Entry 4X4N (X-ray diffraction, 2.95 A resolution); this record covers chains C and F of the 8 polymer chains in the assembly.

Chain C (and F):
Protein: CCA-adding enzyme
Organism: Archaeoglobus fulgidus (strain ATCC 49558 / VC-16 / DSM 4304 / JCM 9628 / NBRC 100126)
Notes: EC 2.7.7.72; chain F of this document is another copy of the same molecule, construct and numbering; everything in this record applies to it too
Reference sequence: O28126 (CCA_ARCFU); residue numbers follow UniProt; this construct covers 1-437
Amino-acid sequence (457 residues; each row starts with the number of its first residue):
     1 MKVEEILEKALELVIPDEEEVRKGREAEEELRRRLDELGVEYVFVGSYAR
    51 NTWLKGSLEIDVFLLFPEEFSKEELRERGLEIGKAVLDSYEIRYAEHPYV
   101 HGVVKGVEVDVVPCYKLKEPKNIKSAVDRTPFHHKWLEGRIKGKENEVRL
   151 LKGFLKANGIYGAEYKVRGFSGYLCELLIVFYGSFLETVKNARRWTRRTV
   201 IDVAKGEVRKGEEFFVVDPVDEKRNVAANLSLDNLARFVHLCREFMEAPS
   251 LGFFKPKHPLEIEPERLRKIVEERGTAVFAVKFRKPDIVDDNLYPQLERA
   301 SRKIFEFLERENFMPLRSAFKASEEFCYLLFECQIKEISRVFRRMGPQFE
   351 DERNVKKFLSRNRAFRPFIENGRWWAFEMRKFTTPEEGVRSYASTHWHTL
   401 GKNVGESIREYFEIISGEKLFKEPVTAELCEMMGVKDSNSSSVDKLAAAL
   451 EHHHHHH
Unresolved in the structure: 1, 438-457 (chain F: 438-457)
Differences from the reference sequence: expression tag (438-457)
UniProt features mapped onto this chain:
  - binding site (ATP): S47, R50, H133, K152, Y161
  - binding site (CTP): S47, R50, H133, K152, Y161
  - binding site (Mg(2+)): E59, D61, D110
  - mutagenesis: R50 (R50A: High decrease in both AMP and CMP incorporation), D110 (D110A: High decrease in both AMP and CMP incorporation), H133 (H133A: No decrease in both AMP and CMP incorporation), R299 to R302 (Does not affect the CCA tRNA nucleotidyltransferase activity, while the CCACCA tRNA nucleotidyltransferase activity is strongly reduced)
From the paper describing this entry:
  - mutagenesis - R299A/R302A (10-100x): decreased catalytic activity on unstable arginyl-tRNATCG minihelix
  - catalytic residues: D110, R224 (citing earlier work)

Chain C / chain F interface:
Pairs across the interface (115):
  W195(C) with E350(F)
  T196(C) with E350(F)
  R197(C) with Q348(F); F349(F); E350(F), salt bridge; N371(F); G372(F), hydrogen bond (side chain-backbone)
  L232(C) with N371(F); G372(F)
  D233(C) with I369(F); E370(F); N371(F), hydrogen bond (side chain-backbone); G372(F), hydrogen bond (side chain-backbone)
  A236(C) with F349(F), hydrophobic; I369(F), hydrophobic
  R237(C) with I369(F)
  V239(C) with F349(F), hydrophobic
  H240(C) with L359(F); W374(F)
  R243(C) with F349(F), hydrogen bond (side chain-backbone); E350(F), hydrogen bond (side chain-backbone); D351(F); E352(F), salt bridge
  I270(C) with F365(F), hydrophobic
  E273(C) with R340(F)
  R274(C) with S339(F); R340(F), hydrogen bond (backbone-backbone); V341(F), hydrogen bond (backbone-backbone); F365(F); F377(F)
  G275(C) with S339(F)
  T276(C) with S339(F); V341(F)
  N312(C) with M314(F)
  M314(C) with N312(F); I338(F), hydrophobic
  L316(C) with V341(F), hydrophobic; R343(F), hydrogen bond (backbone-side chain)
  R317(C) with R343(F); F368(F); F377(F)
  Q334(C) with I338(F); S339(F), hydrogen bond (backbone-backbone); V341(F); F342(F); R380(F), hydrogen bond
  I335(C) with I335(F), hydrophobic; I338(F), hydrophobic
  I338(C) with Q334(F); I335(F), hydrophobic
  S339(C) with R274(F); G275(F); T276(F); Q334(F), hydrogen bond (backbone-backbone)
  R340(C) with E273(F); R274(F), hydrogen bond (backbone-backbone)
  V341(C) with R274(F), hydrogen bond (backbone-backbone); Q334(F)
  F342(C) with Q334(F)
  R343(C) with L316(F), hydrogen bond (side chain-backbone); R317(F)
  Q348(C) with R197(F)
  F349(C) with W195(F); R197(F); L232(F), hydrophobic; A236(F), hydrophobic; R243(F), hydrogen bond (backbone-side chain)
  E350(C) with T196(F); R197(F), salt bridge; R243(F), hydrogen bond (backbone-side chain)
  E352(C) with R194(F), salt bridge; R243(F), salt bridge
  K356(C) with E247(F), salt bridge
  L359(C) with H240(F)
  R363(C) with K436(F), hydrogen bond (backbone-side chain)
  A364(C) with K436(F)
  F365(C) with I270(F), hydrophobic; R274(F); M433(F); G434(F); K436(F)
  R366(C) with L260(F); C430(F); E431(F), salt bridge; G434(F), hydrogen bond (backbone-backbone); V435(F), hydrogen bond (side chain-backbone); K436(F)
  F368(C) with R317(F)
  I369(C) with D233(F); A236(F), hydrophobic; R237(F)
  E370(C) with D233(F)
  N371(C) with L232(F); D233(F), hydrogen bond (backbone-side chain)
  G372(C) with R197(F), hydrogen bond (backbone-side chain); L232(F); D233(F), hydrogen bond (backbone-side chain)
  W374(C) with H240(F)
  F377(C) with R274(F); L316(F), hydrophobic; R317(F); M432(F); M433(F)
  R380(C) with Q334(F), hydrogen bond
  C430(C) with R366(F)
  E431(C) with R366(F), salt bridge
  M432(C) with F377(F)
  M433(C) with F365(F); F377(F)
  G434(C) with F365(F); R366(F), hydrogen bond (backbone-backbone)
  V435(C) with R366(F), hydrogen bond (backbone-side chain)
  K436(C) with R363(F), hydrogen bond (side chain-backbone); A364(F); R366(F)
Other interface residues (no listed pair), chain C (56 interface residues in all): L235, E247, D351, V355
Other interface residues (no listed pair), chain F (60 interface residues in all): L235, V239, E337, V355, K356, M379

Overview:
The interface between chain C and chain F involves 56 residues on one side and 60 on the other; the contacts
include 26 hydrogen bonds and 8 salt bridges. Among the polar pairs are R197(C)-E350(F), R243(C)-E352(F) and
E352(C)-R194(F). From the paper: catalytic residues D110(C) and R224(C); R299A/R302A of chain C reduce
catalytic activity on unstable arginyl-tRNATCG minihelix.
Both chains are CCA-adding enzyme (Archaeoglobus fulgidus (strain ATCC 49558 / VC-16 / DSM 4304 / JCM 9628 /
NBRC 100126)). Entry 4X4N (Crystal structure of the A.fulgidus CCA-adding enzyme in complex with a G70A
arginyl-tRNA minihelix) was determined by X-ray diffraction, deposited together with 4X4O, 4X4P, 4X4Q, 4X4R,
4X4S, 4X4T, 4X4U and 4X4V.
